PDB entry 8VV0 | electron microscopy, 3.10 A resolution | chains B and C of the 5 polymer chains in the assembly

# Chain B (and C)
Molecule: Gamma-aminobutyric acid receptor subunit pi
Source organism: Homo sapiens
Notes: chain C of this document is another copy of the same molecule, construct and numbering; everything in this record applies to it too
Reference sequence: O00591 (GBRP_HUMAN); residues 24-332 here = UniProt positions 24-332
Amino-acid sequence (381 residues; numbered 24 to 477; 73 numbers in that range are skipped by the numbering (no residue carries them; nothing is unmodelled there); the number before each row is that of its first residue):
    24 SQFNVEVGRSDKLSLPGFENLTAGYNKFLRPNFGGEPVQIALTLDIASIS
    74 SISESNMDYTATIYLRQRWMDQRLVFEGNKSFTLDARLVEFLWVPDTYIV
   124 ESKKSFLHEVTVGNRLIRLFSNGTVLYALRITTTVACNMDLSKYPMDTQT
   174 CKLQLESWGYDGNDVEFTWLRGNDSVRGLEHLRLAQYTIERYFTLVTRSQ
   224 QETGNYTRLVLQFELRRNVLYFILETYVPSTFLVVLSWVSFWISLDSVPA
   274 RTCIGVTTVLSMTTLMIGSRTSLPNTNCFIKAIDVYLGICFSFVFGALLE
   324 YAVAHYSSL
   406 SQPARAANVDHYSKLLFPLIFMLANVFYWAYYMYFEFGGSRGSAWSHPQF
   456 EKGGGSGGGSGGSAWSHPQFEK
Unresolved in the structure: 24-44, 406-412, 441-477
Differences from the reference sequence: expression tag (406-477)
Disulfides: C160-C174
Covalently attached groups: glycan linked to N145; N-acetylglucosamine (NAG) linked to N196

# How chain B and chain C interact
Pairs across the interface (71):
  T66(B) with E225(C)
  Y87(B) with Y121(C); V123(C), hydrogen bond (side chain-backbone)
  R89(B) with E225(C), salt bridge
  R91(B) with E225(C), salt bridge
  F105(B) with F56(C), hydrophobic
  T106(B) with F56(C); G182(C); Y183(C)
  L107(B) with F51(C); L52(C), hydrophobic; Y183(C)
  D108(B) with K50(C); F51(C); W116(C), hydrogen bond; Y183(C)
  R110(B) with K50(C); F51(C); V112(C), hydrogen bond (side chain-backbone); E113(C); L115(C), hydrogen bond (side chain-backbone); W116(C); V117(C)
  L111(B) with F51(C), hydrophobic
  F114(B) with F51(C), hydrophobic
  F129(B) with K126(C); K127(C)
  H131(B) with S125(C); K126(C)
  E132(B) with S128(C)
  V133(B) with T120(C); Y121(C), hydrophobic; I122(C), hydrophobic; S125(C); S128(C); I154(C)
  T134(B) with L88(C); P118(C); T120(C), hydrogen bond (side chain-backbone); I154(C)
  V135(B) with D119(C)
  N137(B) with Y121(C); W181(C), hydrogen bond (backbone-side chain)
  R138(B) with W181(C)
  L139(B) with W181(C); G182(C)
  R141(B) with G182(C), hydrogen bond (side chain-backbone); D184(C), salt bridge; T226(C); Y229(C)
  L149(B) with T226(C)
  A151(B) with W181(C), hydrogen bond (backbone-side chain)
  L152(B) with W181(C)
  R153(B) with Y121(C); I122(C), hydrogen bond (side chain-backbone); S125(C), hydrogen bond (side chain-backbone); W181(C)
  T155(B) with K126(C)
  R194(B) with E225(C), salt bridge
  A208(B) with T299(C); C301(C)
  Q209(B) with N298(C); T299(C), hydrogen bond (side chain-backbone); C301(C)
  N241(B) with C301(C), hydrogen bond
  Y244(B) with N298(C); C301(C), hydrophobic
  F255(B) with F318(C), hydrophobic
  L259(B) with F318(C), hydrophobic
  S270(B) with H328(C)
  S295(B) with N298(C)
Also at the interface, not in a pair above, chain B (37 interface residues in all): S73, P272
Also at the interface, not in a pair above, chain C (40 interface residues in all): F129, Y150, L152, D187, L268, N300, F314

# Summary
37 residues of chain B and 40 residues of chain C are in contact; the contacts include 12 hydrogen bonds and 4
salt bridges. Polar contacts include R89(B)-E225(C), R91(B)-E225(C) and R141(B)-D184(C).
Chain B and chain C are both Gamma-aminobutyric acid receptor subunit pi (Homo sapiens); the structure, CryoEM
structure of human GABAA receptor pi (GABRP) in complex with GABA, was determined by electron microscopy (same
publication as 8VSZ).
